PDB entry 1KT1 | X-ray diffraction, 2.80 A resolution | chain A

[Chain A]
Protein: FK506-binding protein FKBP51
Organism: Saimiri boliviensis
Notes: EC 5.2.1.8
UniProt: Q9XSH5 (FKBP5_SAIBB); residues 1-457 here = UniProt positions 1-457
Sequence (457 residues; row label = number of the first residue in the row):
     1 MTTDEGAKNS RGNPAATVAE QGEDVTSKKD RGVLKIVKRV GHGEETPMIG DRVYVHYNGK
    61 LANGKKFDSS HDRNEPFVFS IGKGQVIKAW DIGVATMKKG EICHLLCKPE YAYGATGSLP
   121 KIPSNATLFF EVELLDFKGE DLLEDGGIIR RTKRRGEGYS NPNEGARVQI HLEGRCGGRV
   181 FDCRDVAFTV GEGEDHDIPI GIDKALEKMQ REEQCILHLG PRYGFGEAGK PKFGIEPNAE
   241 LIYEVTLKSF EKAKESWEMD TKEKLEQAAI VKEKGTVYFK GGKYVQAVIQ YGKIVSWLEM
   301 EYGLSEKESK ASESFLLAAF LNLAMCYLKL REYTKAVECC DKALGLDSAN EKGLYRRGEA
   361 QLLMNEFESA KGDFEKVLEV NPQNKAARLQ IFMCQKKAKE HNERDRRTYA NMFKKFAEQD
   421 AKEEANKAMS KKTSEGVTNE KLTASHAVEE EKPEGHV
Disordered / not traced: 1-27, 38-41, 64-75, 108-111, 422-457
Swiss-Prot annotation at these positions:
  - modified residue: M1 (N-acetylmethionine), K28 (N6-acetyllysine), S445 (Phosphoserine)

[In short]
Chain A is FK506-binding protein FKBP51 (Saimiri boliviensis); the structure, Structure of the Large FKBP-like
Protein, FKBP51, Involved in Steroid Receptor Complexes, was determined by X-ray diffraction together with
1KT0 from the same study.
